Entry 8JO2 (electron microscopy, 2.74 A resolution); this record covers chains 1 and F of the 10 polymer chains in the assembly.

Chain 1:
Molecule: 65-nt DNA strand
Sequence (65 nucleotides; numbered -51 to 14; 1 number in that range is skipped by the numbering (no residue carries it; nothing is unmodelled there); the number before each row is that of its first residue; numbers below 1 keep their minus sign (DA-51 is residue -51)):
   -51 AGAAATATTA ATTTCTTAAT ATTATCCTAA GCAAGGTCGT ATAATGTGTG C
     1 AGTCTGACGC GGCG

Chain F:
Protein: RNA polymerase sigma factor RpoD
From: Escherichia coli BL21(DE3)
Reference sequence: Q0P6L9 (Q0P6L9_ECOLX); residue numbers follow UniProt; this construct covers 1-613
Sequence (613 residues; numbered 1 to 613; the number before each row is that of its first residue):
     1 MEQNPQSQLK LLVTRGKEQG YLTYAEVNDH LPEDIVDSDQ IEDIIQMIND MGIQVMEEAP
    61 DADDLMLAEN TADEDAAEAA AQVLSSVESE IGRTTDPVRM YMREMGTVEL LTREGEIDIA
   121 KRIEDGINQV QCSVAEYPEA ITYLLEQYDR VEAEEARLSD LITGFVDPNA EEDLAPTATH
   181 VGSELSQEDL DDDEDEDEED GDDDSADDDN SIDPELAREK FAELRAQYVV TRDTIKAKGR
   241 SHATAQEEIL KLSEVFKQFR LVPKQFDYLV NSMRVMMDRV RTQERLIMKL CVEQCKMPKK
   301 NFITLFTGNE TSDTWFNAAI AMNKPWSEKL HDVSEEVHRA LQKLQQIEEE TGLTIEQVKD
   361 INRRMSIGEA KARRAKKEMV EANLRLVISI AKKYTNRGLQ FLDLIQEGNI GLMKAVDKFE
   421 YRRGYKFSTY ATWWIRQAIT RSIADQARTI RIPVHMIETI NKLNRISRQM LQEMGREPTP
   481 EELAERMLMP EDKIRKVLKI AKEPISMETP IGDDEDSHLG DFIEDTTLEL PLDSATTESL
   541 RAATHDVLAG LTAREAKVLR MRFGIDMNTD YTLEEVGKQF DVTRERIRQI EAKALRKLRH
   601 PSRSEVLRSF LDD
Unresolved in the structure: 1-78, 172-209

How chain 1 and chain F interact:
Residue-residue contacts - 51 pairs, chain 1 then chain F:
  DA-18(1) - His455(F)  sugar contact
  DG-17(1) - Pro453(F)  sugar contact
  DG-17(1) - His455(F)  salt bridge to the phosphate
  DG-16(1) - Arg451(F)  salt bridge to the phosphate
  DG-16(1) - Pro453(F)  phosphate contact
  DC-14(1) - Arg441(F)  salt bridge to the phosphate
  DG-13(1) - Lys418(F)  salt bridge to the phosphate
  DG-13(1) - Trp434(F)  phosphate contact
  DG-13(1) - Gln437(F)  base contact
  DT-12(1) - Tyr430(F)  hydrogen bond to the phosphate
  DT-12(1) - Trp434(F)  base contact
  DT-12(1) - Gln437(F)  base contact
  DA-11(1) - Lys418(F)  hydrogen bond to the base
  DA-11(1) - Phe419(F)  base contact
  DA-11(1) - Glu420(F)  hydrogen bond to the base
  DA-11(1) - Arg423(F)  base contact
  DA-11(1) - Tyr425(F)  sugar contact
  DA-11(1) - Thr429(F)  phosphate contact
  DA-11(1) - Tyr430(F)  stacking on the base
  DT-10(1) - Tyr425(F)  phosphate contact
  DT-10(1) - Thr429(F)  phosphate contact
  DA-9(1) - Tyr425(F)  phosphate contact
  DA-9(1) - Lys426(F)  hydrogen bond to the phosphate
  DA-9(1) - Thr429(F)  hydrogen bond to the phosphate
  DA-8(1) - Lys426(F)  phosphate contact
  DA-8(1) - Ser428(F)  base contact
  DA-8(1) - Thr429(F)  base contact
  DA-8(1) - Thr432(F)  hydrogen bond to the base
  DT-7(1) - Leu110(F)  base contact
  DT-7(1) - Thr112(F)  base contact
  DT-7(1) - Glu116(F)  base contact
  DT-7(1) - Ala382(F)  base contact
  DT-7(1) - Asn383(F)  hydrogen bond to the base
  DT-7(1) - Arg385(F)  phosphate contact
  DT-7(1) - Leu386(F)  hydrogen bond to the base
  DT-7(1) - Ser389(F)  sugar contact
  DT-7(1) - Ser428(F)  hydrogen bond to the base
  DG-6(1) - Met102(F)  base contact
  DG-6(1) - Met105(F)  base contact
  DG-6(1) - Gly106(F)  base contact
  DG-6(1) - Arg385(F)  hydrogen bond to the base
  DG-6(1) - Ile388(F)  sugar contact
  DT-5(1) - Val98(F)  base contact
  DT-5(1) - Arg99(F)  base contact
  DT-5(1) - Met102(F)  base contact
  DT-5(1) - Ile388(F)  sugar contact
  DT-5(1) - Lys392(F)  hydrogen bond to the phosphate
  DG-4(1) - Asp96(F)  hydrogen bond to the base
  DG-4(1) - Arg99(F)  base contact
  DG-4(1) - Lys392(F)  salt bridge to the phosphate
  DT-3(1) - Asn396(F)  phosphate contact
Other interface residues (no listed pair), chain 1 (17 interface residues in all): DC-37, DT-15
Other interface residues (no listed pair), chain F (43 interface residues in all): Arg103, Thr395, Phe401, Lys414, Trp433, Asp445, Val454, Met456, Lys493, Arg586

Overview:
17 residues of chain 1 and 43 residues of chain F are in contact; the contacts include 12 hydrogen bonds, 5
salt bridges and 1 aromatic stacking contact. Polar contacts include DA-11(1)-Lys418(F), DA-11(1)-Glu420(F)
and DA-8(1)-Thr432(F).
Here chain 1 is a 65-nt DNA strand and chain F is RNA polymerase sigma factor RpoD (Escherichia coli
BL21(DE3)). Entry 8JO2 (Structural basis of transcriptional activation by the OmpR/PhoB-family response
regulator PmrA) was determined by electron microscopy.
